Entry 4RDQ (X-ray diffraction, 2.85 A resolution); this record covers chains D and N of the 15 polymer chains in the assembly.

== Chain D ==
Name: Bestrophin-1
From: Gallus gallus
UniProt: E1C3A0 (E1C3A0_CHICK); residues 2-405 here = UniProt positions 2-405
Amino-acid sequence (409 residues; row label = number of the first residue in the row):
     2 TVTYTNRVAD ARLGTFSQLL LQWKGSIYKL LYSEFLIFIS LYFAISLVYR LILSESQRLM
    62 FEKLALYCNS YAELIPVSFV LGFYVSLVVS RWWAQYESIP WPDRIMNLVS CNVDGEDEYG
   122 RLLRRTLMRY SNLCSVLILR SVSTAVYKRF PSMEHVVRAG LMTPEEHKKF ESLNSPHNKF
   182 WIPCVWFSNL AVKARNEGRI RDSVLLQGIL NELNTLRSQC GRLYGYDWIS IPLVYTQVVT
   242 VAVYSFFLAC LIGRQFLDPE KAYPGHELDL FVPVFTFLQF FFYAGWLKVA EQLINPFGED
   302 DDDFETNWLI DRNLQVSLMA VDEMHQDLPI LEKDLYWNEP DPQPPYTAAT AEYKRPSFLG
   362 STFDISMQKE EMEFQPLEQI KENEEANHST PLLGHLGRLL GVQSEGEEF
Disordered / not traced: 368-410
Sequence notes: expression tag (406-410)
Disulfide bonds: Cys135-Cys185
Bound ions: Ca2+ site 1: Ala10 (shared with 4 residues of chain E); K+ site 1: Leu14, Ser18 (shared with 3 residues of chain E); K+ site 2: Tyr245, Glu292 (shared with 2 residues of chain C); Ca2+ site 2: Gln293, Asn296, Asp301, Asp304 (shared with 1 residue of chain C)
Residues lining bound ligands: C6N (6-cyclohexyl-2-(4-cyclohexylbutyl)-2-({[4-O-(alpha-D-glucopyranosyl)-beta-D-glucopyranosyl]oxy}methyl)hexyl 4-O-alpha-D-glucopyranosyl-beta-D-glucopyranoside): Asn7, Arg8, Asp11, Arg13, Leu14, Gly15, Thr16, Ser18, Gln19, Leu21, Leu22
Reported in the primary citation:
  - binding site for chloride ion: Tyr68, Tyr72, Arg105, Arg218, Ser219, Thr277
  - disease-associated variants - Y72D, L75F, I76V, F80L, F84V, R218S (citing earlier work)

== Chain N ==
Name: Fab antibody fragment, light chain
From: Mus musculus
Notes: antibody fragment or engineered binder
Amino-acid sequence (212 residues; numbered 1 to 212; the number before each row is that of its first residue):
     1 DIQMTQSPAS LSASVGETVT ITCRASENIY SYLTWYQQKQ GKSPQLLVYN AKTLTEGVPS
    61 RFSGSGSGTQ FSLKINSLQP EDFGGYFCQH HYGTPPTFGG GTKLEVKRAD AAPTVSIFPP
   121 SSEQLTSGGA SVVCFLNNFY PKDINVKWKI DGSERQNGVL NSWTDQDSKD STYSMSSTLT
   181 LTKDEYERHN SYTCEATHKT STSPIVKSFN RN
Disulfide bonds: Cys23-Cys88, Cys134-Cys194

== Interface between chain D and chain N ==
Contacting residue pairs (12):
  Gln344(D) with Tyr30(N); Ser31(N); Tyr32(N)
  Pro345(D) with Tyr32(N), hydrogen bond (backbone-side chain)
  Pro346(D) with Tyr32(N), hydrophobic
  Tyr347(D) with Tyr32(N); His91(N)
  Ala352(D) with Tyr92(N); Gly93(N)
  Lys355(D) with Tyr30(N); Tyr32(N), hydrogen bond; Tyr92(N)
Also at the interface, not in a pair above, chain D (7 interface residues in all): Ala349
Also at the interface, not in a pair above, chain N (8 interface residues in all): Asn50, Thr94

== Summary ==
7 residues of chain D and 8 residues of chain N are in contact, with 2 hydrogen bonds. Polar pairs include
Pro345(D)-Tyr32(N) and Lys355(D)-Tyr32(N). Bound to chain D: compound C6N. Gln293(D), Asn296(D), Asp301(D) and
Asp304(D) form the Ca2+ site 2. The paper reports a binding site for chloride ion at Tyr68(D), Tyr72(D) and
Arg105(D) among others.
Here chain D is Bestrophin-1 (Gallus gallus) and chain N is Fab antibody fragment, light chain (Mus musculus).
Entry 4RDQ (Calcium-activated chloride channel bestrophin-1, from chicken, in complex with Fab antibody
fragments, chloride and calcium) was determined by X-ray diffraction.
